Entry 5I3V (X-ray diffraction, 1.62 A resolution); this record covers chain A.

Chain A:
Name: Beta-secretase 1
Source organism: Homo sapiens
Notes: EC 3.4.23.46
Reference sequence: P56817 (BACE1_HUMAN); residues -18 to 392 here correspond to UniProt positions 43-453 (UniProt number = residue number + 61)
Sequence (411 residues; numbered -18 to 392; the number before each row is that of its first residue; numbers below 1 keep their minus sign (Leu-18 is residue -18)):
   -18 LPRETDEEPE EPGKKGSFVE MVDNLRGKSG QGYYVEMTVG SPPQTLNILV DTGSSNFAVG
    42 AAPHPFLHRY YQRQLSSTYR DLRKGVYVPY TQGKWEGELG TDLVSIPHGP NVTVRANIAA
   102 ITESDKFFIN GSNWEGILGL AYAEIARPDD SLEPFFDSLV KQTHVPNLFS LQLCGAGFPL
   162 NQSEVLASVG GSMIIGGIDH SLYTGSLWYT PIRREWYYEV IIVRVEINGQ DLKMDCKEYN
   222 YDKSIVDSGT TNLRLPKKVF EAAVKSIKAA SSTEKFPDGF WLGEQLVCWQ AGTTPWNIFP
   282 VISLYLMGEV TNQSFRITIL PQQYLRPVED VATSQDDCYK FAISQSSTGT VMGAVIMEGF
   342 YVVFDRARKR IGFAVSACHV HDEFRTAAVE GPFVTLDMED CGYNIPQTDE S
Not modelled in the structure: -18 to -2, 157-166, 310-317, 387-392
Disulfides: Cys155-Cys359, Cys217-Cys382, Cys269-Cys319
Sequence notes: engineered mutation Lys-5 (Arg56 in P56817), Lys-4 (Arg57 in P56817)
Small-molecule neighbours: 68M ((2R)-3-[2-amino-6-(3-methylpyridin-2-yl)quinolin-3-yl]-N-(3,3-dimethylbutyl)-2-methylpropanamide): Asp32, Gly34, Ser35, Val69, Pro70, Tyr71, Gln73, Gly74, Lys75, Trp76, Asp106, Lys107, Phe108, Ile118, Ile126, Arg128, Tyr198, Ile226, Asp228, Gly230, Thr231, Arg235, Val332
UniProt features mapped onto this chain:
  - active site: Asp32, Asp228
  - modified residue (N6-acetyllysine): Lys65, Lys214, Lys218, Lys224, Lys238, Lys239, Lys246
  - glycosylation (N-linked (GlcNAc...) asparagine): Asn92, Asn111, Asn162, Asn293

Overview:
Ligands of chain A: compound 68M. Curated annotation (UniProt) lists active-site residues Asp32 and Asp228.
Chain A is Beta-secretase 1 (Homo sapiens); the structure, Crystal structure of BACE1 in complex with
aminoquinoline compound 1, was determined by X-ray diffraction (same publication as 5I3W, 5I3X, 5I3Y and
5IE1).
